Entry 8ITF (electron microscopy, 3.46 A resolution); this record covers chains B and N of the 6 polymer chains in the assembly.

Chain B:
Molecule: Guanine nucleotide-binding protein G(I)/G(S)/G(T) subunit beta-1
Source organism: Homo sapiens
UniProt: P62873 (GBB1_HUMAN); residues 2-340 here = UniProt positions 2-340
Chain sequence (377 residues; each row starts with the number of its first residue; numbers below 1 keep their minus sign (Met-10 is residue -10)):
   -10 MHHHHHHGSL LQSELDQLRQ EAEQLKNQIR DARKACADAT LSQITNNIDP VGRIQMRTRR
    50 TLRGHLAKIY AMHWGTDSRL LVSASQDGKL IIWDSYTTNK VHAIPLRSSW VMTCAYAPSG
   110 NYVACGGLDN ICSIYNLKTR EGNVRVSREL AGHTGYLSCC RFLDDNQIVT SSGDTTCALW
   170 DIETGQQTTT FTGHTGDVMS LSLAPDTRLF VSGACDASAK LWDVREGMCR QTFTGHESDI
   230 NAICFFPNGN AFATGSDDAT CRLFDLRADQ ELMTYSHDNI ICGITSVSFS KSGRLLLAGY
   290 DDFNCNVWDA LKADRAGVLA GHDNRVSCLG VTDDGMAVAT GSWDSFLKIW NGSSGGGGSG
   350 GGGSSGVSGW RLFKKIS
Unresolved in the structure: -10 to 2, 224, 341-366
Sequence notes: initiating methionine (-10); expression tag (-9 to 1, 341-366)
Curated features (UniProtKB/Swiss-Prot):
  - modified residue: Ser2 (N-acetylserine), His266 (Phosphohistidine)
  - natural variant: Leu30 (L30F: In MRD42; uncertain significance), Arg52 (R52G: In MRD42), Gly64 (G64V: In MRD42), Asp76 (D76E: In MRD42; D76G: In MRD42), Gly77 (G77S: In MRD42), Lys78 (K78R: In MRD42), Ile80 (I80N: In MRD42; I80T: In MRD42), His91 (H91R: In MRD42; uncertain significance), Ala92 (A92T: In MRD42), Pro94 (P94S: In MRD42), Leu95 (L95P: In MRD42), Arg96 (R96L: In MRD42), 5 further natural variant entries in UniProt

Chain N:
Molecule: Nanobody-35
Source organism: synthetic construct
Notes: antibody fragment or engineered binder
Chain sequence (128 residues; row label = number of the first residue in the row):
     1 QVQLQESGGG LVQPGGSLRL SCAASGFTFS NYKMNWVRQA PGKGLEWVSD ISQSGASISY
    61 TGSVKGRFTI SRDNAKNTLY LQMNSLKPED TAVYYCARCP APFTRDCFDV TSTTYAYRGQ
   121 GTQVTVSS
Unresolved in the structure: 128
Disulfide bonds: Cys22-Cys96

How chain B and chain N interact:
Residue-residue contacts - 12 pairs, chain B then chain N:
  Asp205(B) - Tyr117(N)
  Ala206(B) - Tyr117(N)
  Thr223(B) - Gln1(N)
  Glu226(B) - Gly26(N)
  Glu226(B) - Phe27(N)
  Glu226(B) - Thr28(N)
  Glu226(B) - Arg98(N)  hydrogen bond (backbone-side chain)
  Glu226(B) - Tyr117(N)
  Ser227(B) - Pro100(N)  hydrogen bond (side chain-backbone)
  Ser227(B) - Tyr117(N)  hydrogen bond (backbone-side chain)
  Asp228(B) - Tyr117(N)
  Ile270(B) - Phe103(N)  hydrophobic
Also at the interface, not in a pair above, chain B (11 interface residues in all): Thr184, His225, Asp246, Asp247
Also at the interface, not in a pair above, chain N (13 interface residues in all): Val2, Tyr32, Pro102, Thr114, Ala116

Summary:
11 residues of chain B and 13 residues of chain N are in contact, with 3 hydrogen bonds. Among the polar pairs
are Glu226(B)-Arg98(N), Ser227(B)-Pro100(N) and Ser227(B)-Tyr117(N).
Chain B is Guanine nucleotide-binding protein G(I)/G(S)/G(T) subunit beta-1 (Homo sapiens) and chain N is
Nanobody-35 (synthetic construct); the structure, Cryo-EM structure of the DMCHA-bound mTAAR9-Gs complex, was
determined by electron microscopy (same publication as 8IW1, 8IW4, 8IW7 and 8IW9).
